4S1D - chains H and L; structure by X-ray diffraction, 2.50 A resolution.

# Chain H
Name: MAB M33 FAB FRAGMENT, heavy chain
From: Mus musculus
Notes: antibody fragment or engineered binder
Sequence (220 residues; row label = number of the first residue in the row):
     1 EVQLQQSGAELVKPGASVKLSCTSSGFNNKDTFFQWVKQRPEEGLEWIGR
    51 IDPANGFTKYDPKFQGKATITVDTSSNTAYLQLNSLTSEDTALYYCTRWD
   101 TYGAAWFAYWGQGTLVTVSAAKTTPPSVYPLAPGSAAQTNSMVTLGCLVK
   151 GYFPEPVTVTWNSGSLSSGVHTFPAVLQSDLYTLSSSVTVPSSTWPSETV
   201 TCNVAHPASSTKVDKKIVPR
Unresolved in the structure: 136-139
Disulfides: C22-C96, C147-C202
Ligand contacts: N-epsilon-Biotinyl-lysine-amid (41M; N~6~-{5-[(3aS,4S,6aR)-2-oxohexahydro-1H-thieno[3,4-d]imidazol-4-yl]pentanoyl}-L-lysinamide): N29, D31, T32, F33, Q35, W99, W106
Reported in the primary citation:
  - binding site for N-epsilon-Biotinyl-lysine-amid: N29, T32, F33
  - specificity-determining residues: D31, D52

# Chain L
Name: MAB M33 FAB FRAGMENT, light chain
From: Mus musculus
Notes: antibody fragment or engineered binder
Sequence (214 residues; each row starts with the number of its first residue):
     1 DIQMTQSPASLSASVGETVTITCRASGNIHNYLSWFQQKQGKSPQLLVYS
    51 AKTLADGVPSRFSGSGSGTQYSLKINSLQPEDFGTYYCQHFWSSIYTFGG
   101 GTKLEIKRADAAPTVSIFPPSSEQLTSGGASVVCFLNNFYPKDINVKWKI
   151 DGSERQNGVLNSWTDQDSKDSTYSMSSTLTLTKDEYERHNSYTCEATHKT
   201 STSPIVKSFNRNEC
Unresolved in the structure: 214
Disulfides: C23-C88, C134-C194
Ligand contacts: N-epsilon-Biotinyl-lysine-amid (41M; N~6~-{5-[(3aS,4S,6aR)-2-oxohexahydro-1H-thieno[3,4-d]imidazol-4-yl]pentanoyl}-L-lysinamide): Y32, L33, S34, Y49, S50, F91, Y96
Reported in the primary citation:
  - binding site for N-epsilon-Biotinyl-lysine-amid: Y32, S34, S50, F91

# Chain H / chain L interface
Pairs across the interface (74):
  F33(H) with Y96(L)
  Q35(H) with Q89(L); Y96(L)
  V37(H) with F98(L), hydrophobic
  Q39(H) with Q38(L), hydrogen bond; Y87(L)
  E42(H) with K103(L), salt bridge; D165(L)
  E43(H) with Y87(L)
  G44(H) with Y87(L)
  L45(H) with P44(L), hydrophobic; Y87(L), hydrophobic; F98(L)
  E46(H) with F98(L)
  W47(H) with Q89(L); S94(L); I95(L), hydrophobic; Y96(L); F98(L)
  K59(H) with S94(L)
  Y60(H) with I95(L)
  D61(H) with I95(L)
  P62(H) with D1(L)
  Y95(H) with Q38(L); K42(L); S43(L)
  W99(H) with S34(L); F36(L), hydrophobic; L46(L), hydrophobic; F91(L), hydrophobic
  A105(H) with Y49(L)
  W106(H) with Y49(L), hydrogen bond (backbone-side chain)
  F107(H) with D56(L)
  A108(H) with L46(L), hydrophobic
  W110(H) with F36(L); S43(L); P44(L)
  G111(H) with S43(L), hydrogen bond (backbone-side chain)
  Q112(H) with S43(L)
  Y129(H) with S121(L); Q124(L)
  P130(H) with S121(L)
  L131(H) with F118(L); V133(L), hydrophobic
  A132(H) with F118(L); P119(L)
  P133(H) with F118(L)
  T144(H) with S116(L); F118(L)
  G146(H) with F135(L)
  L148(H) with S131(L)
  K150(H) with S131(L); T180(L)
  H171(H) with N137(L); N138(L), hydrogen bond; S174(L), hydrogen bond
  T172(H) with T164(L)
  F173(H) with F135(L), hydrophobic; N137(L); S162(L); T164(L); S174(L); M175(L); S176(L)
  P174(H) with S162(L), hydrogen bond (backbone-side chain); W163(L)
  V176(H) with N161(L)
  Q178(H) with L160(L)
  S185(H) with S176(L), hydrogen bond
  S186(H) with F135(L)
  S187(H) with F135(L); N137(L), hydrogen bond
  K215(H) with E123(L), salt bridge
  R220(H) with E213(L), salt bridge
Also at the interface, not in a pair above, chain H (47 interface residues in all): R50, V128, S135, L145
Also at the interface, not in a pair above, chain L (46 interface residues in all): T97, G99, G100, S127, D167, T178

# Summary
The interface between chain H and chain L involves 47 residues on one side and 46 on the other; the contacts
include 8 hydrogen bonds and 3 salt bridges. Among the polar pairs are E42(H)-K103(L), K215(H)-E123(L) and
R220(H)-E213(L). The paper reports a binding site for N-epsilon-Biotinyl-lysine-amid at N29(H), T32(H) and
Y32(L) among others; specificity determinants D31(H) and D52(H).
Chain H is MAB M33 FAB FRAGMENT, heavy chain and chain L is MAB M33 FAB FRAGMENT, light chain, both from Mus
musculus; the structure, Structure of IgG1 Fab fragment in complex with Biotincytidinamide, was determined by
X-ray diffraction.
